PDB entry 7YNY | X-ray diffraction, 3.51 A resolution | chains D and F of the 8 polymer chains in the assembly

Chain D (and F):
Molecule: Lef3
Source organism: Helicoverpa armigera nucleopolyhedrovirus
Notes: chain F of this document is another copy of the same molecule, construct and numbering; everything in this record applies to it too
UniProtKB: Q91BW6 (Q91BW6_9ABAC); numbering as in UniProt (aligned over 1-379)
Sequence (413 residues; numbered -33 to 379; the number before each row is that of its first residue; numbers below 1 keep their minus sign (Met-33 is residue -33)):
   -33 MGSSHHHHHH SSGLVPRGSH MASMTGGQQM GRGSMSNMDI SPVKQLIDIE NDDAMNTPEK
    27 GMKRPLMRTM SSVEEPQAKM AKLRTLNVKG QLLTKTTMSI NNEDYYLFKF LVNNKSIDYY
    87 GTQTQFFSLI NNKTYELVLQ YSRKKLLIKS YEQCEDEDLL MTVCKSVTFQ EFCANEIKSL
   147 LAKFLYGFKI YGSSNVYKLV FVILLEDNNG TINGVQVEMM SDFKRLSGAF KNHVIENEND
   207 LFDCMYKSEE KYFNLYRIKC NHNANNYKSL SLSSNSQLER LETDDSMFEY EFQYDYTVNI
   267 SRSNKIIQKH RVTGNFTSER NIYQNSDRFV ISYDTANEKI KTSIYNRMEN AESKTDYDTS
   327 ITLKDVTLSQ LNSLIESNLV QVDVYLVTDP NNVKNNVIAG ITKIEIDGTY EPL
Not modelled in the structure: -33 to 47, 248-254 (chain F: -33 to 47)
Sequence notes: initiating methionine (-33); expression tag (-32 to 0)
What the authors report for this chain:
  - self-association interface (contacts with another copy of this molecule); pairs are residue here / residue on that copy: Glu377-Lys110, Leu52
  - mutagenesis - Y311A: unchanged binding to dA60
  - mutagenesis - K271A, Y311A: decreased binding to dA30
  - mutagenesis - S292A, R294A, N361A: unchanged binding to ssDNA
  - mutagenesis - K164A, E184A, R268A: abolished binding to dA30
  - mutagenesis - K164A, E184A, R268A: abolished binding to dA60
  - mutagenesis - K271A: decreased binding to dA60

How chain D and chain F interact:
Contacting residue pairs (36):
  Asn281(D) - Asn175(F)
  Asn281(D) - Gly176(F)
  Asn281(D) - Thr177(F)
  Thr283(D) - Asn174(F)
  Thr283(D) - Asn175(F)  hydrogen bond
  Ser298(D) - Asn175(F)
  Lys305(D) - Asn175(F)  hydrogen bond (side chain-backbone)
  Lys305(D) - Thr177(F)
  Lys320(D) - Asn67(F)
  Asp322(D) - Ile66(F)
  Asp322(D) - Asn67(F)
  Thr325(D) - Met64(F)  hydrogen bond
  Thr325(D) - Ser65(F)
  Thr325(D) - Ile66(F)
  Thr328(D) - Met64(F)
  Leu329(D) - Ile66(F)  hydrophobic
  Leu329(D) - Tyr86(F)
  Val332(D) - Leu73(F)  hydrophobic
  Val332(D) - Tyr86(F)  hydrophobic
  Ser335(D) - Ile83(F)
  Ser335(D) - Asp84(F)
  Gln336(D) - Asp84(F)  hydrogen bond (side chain-backbone)
  Gln336(D) - Tyr86(F)
  Gln336(D) - Leu112(F)
  Ser339(D) - Ile83(F)
  Leu340(D) - Tyr107(F)  hydrophobic
  Leu340(D) - Leu112(F)  hydrophobic
  Ser343(D) - Leu52(F)
  Leu345(D) - Arg50(F)
  Leu345(D) - Tyr107(F)  hydrophobic
  Val346(D) - Tyr107(F)
  Lys369(D) - Tyr107(F)  hydrogen bond
  Glu371(D) - Tyr107(F)  hydrogen bond
  Glu371(D) - Lys110(F)
  Ile372(D) - Arg50(F)
  Glu377(D) - Lys110(F)
Interface residues without a listed pair, chain D (23 interface residues in all): Asp300, Thr333
Interface residues without a listed pair, chain F (21 interface residues in all): Tyr71, Tyr85, Lys111, Asp173

In short:
23 residues of chain D face 21 of chain F across their interface, with 6 hydrogen bonds. Polar pairs include
Thr283(D)-Asn175(F), Lys305(D)-Asn175(F) and Thr325(D)-Met64(F). The paper reports that K164A, E184A and R268A
of chain D abolish binding to dA30; a self-association interface involving Leu52(D) and Glu377(D); 8
substitutions were tested in all.
Chain D and chain F are both Lef3 (Helicoverpa armigera nucleopolyhedrovirus); the structure, Crystal
structure of baculovirus LEF-3 from Helicoverpa armigera nucleopolyhedrovirus, was determined by X-ray
diffraction together with 7YPO and 7YPQ from the same study.
